PDB entry 7O3J | electron microscopy, 2.60 A resolution | chains A and D of the 42 polymer chains in the assembly

[Chain A (and D)]
Molecule: TrwE protein
Organism: Escherichia coli
Notes: chain D of this document is another copy of the same molecule, construct and numbering; everything in this record applies to it too
UniProt: O50337 (O50337_ECOLX); residue numbers follow UniProt; this construct covers 1-395
Amino-acid sequence (395 residues; each row starts with the number of its first residue):
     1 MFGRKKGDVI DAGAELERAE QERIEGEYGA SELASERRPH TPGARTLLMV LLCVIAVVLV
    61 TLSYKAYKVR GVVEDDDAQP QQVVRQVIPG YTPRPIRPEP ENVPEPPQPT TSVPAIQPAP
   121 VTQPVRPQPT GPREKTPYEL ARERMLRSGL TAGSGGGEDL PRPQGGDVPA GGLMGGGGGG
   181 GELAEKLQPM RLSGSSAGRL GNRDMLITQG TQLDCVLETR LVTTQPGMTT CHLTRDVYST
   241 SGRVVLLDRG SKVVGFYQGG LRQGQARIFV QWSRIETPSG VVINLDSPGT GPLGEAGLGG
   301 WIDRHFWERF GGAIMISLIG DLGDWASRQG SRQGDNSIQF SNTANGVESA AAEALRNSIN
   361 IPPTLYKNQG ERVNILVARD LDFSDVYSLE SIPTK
Not modelled in the structure: 1-176, 332-348
Differences from the reference sequence: conflict D335 (Asn in O50337)
Disulfides: C215-C231

[How chain A and chain D interact]
Pairs across the interface - 95 pairs, chain A then chain D:
  G177(A) with P189(D); R191(D)
  G178(A) with P189(D)
  G179(A) with Q188(D); P189(D), hydrogen bond (backbone-backbone); M190(D)
  L183(A) with M190(D), hydrophobic
  A184(A) with M190(D), hydrophobic
  L187(A) with L192(D), hydrophobic
  L192(A) with A378(D); R379(D)
  S193(A) with R379(D), hydrogen bond (backbone-side chain)
  G194(A) with R379(D); D380(D)
  S195(A) with I283(D); N284(D), hydrogen bond (side chain-backbone); R379(D); D380(D), hydrogen bond (backbone-backbone); L381(D); D382(D), hydrogen bond (backbone-backbone)
  S196(A) with I283(D); D382(D)
  A197(A) with V281(D), hydrophobic; V282(D); I283(D); D382(D), hydrogen bond (backbone-backbone); F383(D), hydrophobic; V386(D)
  G198(A) with V281(D); V282(D), hydrogen bond (backbone-backbone); V386(D)
  R199(A) with S279(D), hydrogen bond (side chain-backbone); G280(D); V281(D); V386(D), hydrogen bond (side chain-backbone); Y387(D)
  L200(A) with E276(D); G280(D), hydrogen bond (backbone-backbone); V282(D), hydrophobic
  R203(A) with P278(D), hydrogen bond (side chain-backbone); G280(D)
  T208(A) with K252(D), hydrogen bond; R274(D); E276(D), hydrogen bond
  Q209(A) with K252(D), hydrogen bond (backbone-side chain); V254(D); R274(D)
  G210(A) with K252(D); V254(D)
  T211(A) with K252(D), hydrogen bond
  Q212(A) with E218(D), hydrogen bond; T219(D); T230(D)
  T240(A) with E276(D)
  G264(A) with H305(D); E308(D), hydrogen bond (backbone-side chain); I361(D)
  Q265(A) with T224(D); Q225(D)
  A266(A) with T224(D)
  R267(A) with T224(D); Q225(D), hydrogen bond (backbone-side chain)
  F269(A) with Q225(D); P226(D)
  L293(A) with T219(D); R220(D), hydrogen bond (backbone-backbone); Q369(D)
  G294(A) with T219(D); R220(D)
  E295(A) with R220(D), salt bridge; V222(D)
  A296(A) with Q225(D); P226(D); G227(D); Y257(D)
  R304(A) with E308(D), salt bridge
  F306(A) with M315(D), hydrophobic
  F310(A) with G312(D); M315(D), hydrophobic
  I314(A) with M315(D), hydrophobic; I319(D), hydrophobic
  D321(A) with G323(D); D324(D); S327(D)
  W325(A) with S327(D); G330(D)
  L355(A) with A350(D); A354(D), hydrophobic
  R356(A) with E353(D), salt bridge
  I359(A) with N357(D)
  N360(A) with N357(D), hydrogen bond
  L376(A) with M228(D); T230(D)
  A378(A) with M228(D), hydrophobic
  D380(A) with R274(D), salt bridge
Interface residues without a listed pair, chain A (52 interface residues in all): G180, L261, Q263, I268, P288, A313, L318, A352
Interface residues without a listed pair, chain D (55 interface residues in all): I316, G320, A326, S349, D385

[In short]
52 residues of chain A face 55 of chain D across their interface; the contacts include 20 hydrogen bonds and 4
salt bridges. Among the polar pairs are E295(A)-R220(D), R304(A)-E308(D) and R356(A)-E353(D).
Both chains are TrwE protein (Escherichia coli). Entry 7O3J (O-layer structure (TrwH/VirB7, TrwF/VirB9CTD,
TrwE/VirB10CTD) of the outer membrane core complex from the fully-assembled R388 type ...) was determined by
electron microscopy together with 7O3T, 7O3V, 7O41 and 7OIU from the same study.
